6PW5 - chains B and D of the 4 polymer chains in the assembly; structure by electron microscopy, 3.45 A resolution.

Chain B (and D):
Molecule: TRP-like ion channel
Source organism: Chlamydomonas reinhardtii
Notes: chain D of this document is another copy of the same molecule, construct and numbering; everything in this record applies to it too
UniProt: Q0Z852 (Q0Z852_CHLRE); residue numbers follow UniProt; this construct covers 1-901
Amino-acid sequence (901 residues; numbered 1 to 901; the number before each row is that of its first residue):
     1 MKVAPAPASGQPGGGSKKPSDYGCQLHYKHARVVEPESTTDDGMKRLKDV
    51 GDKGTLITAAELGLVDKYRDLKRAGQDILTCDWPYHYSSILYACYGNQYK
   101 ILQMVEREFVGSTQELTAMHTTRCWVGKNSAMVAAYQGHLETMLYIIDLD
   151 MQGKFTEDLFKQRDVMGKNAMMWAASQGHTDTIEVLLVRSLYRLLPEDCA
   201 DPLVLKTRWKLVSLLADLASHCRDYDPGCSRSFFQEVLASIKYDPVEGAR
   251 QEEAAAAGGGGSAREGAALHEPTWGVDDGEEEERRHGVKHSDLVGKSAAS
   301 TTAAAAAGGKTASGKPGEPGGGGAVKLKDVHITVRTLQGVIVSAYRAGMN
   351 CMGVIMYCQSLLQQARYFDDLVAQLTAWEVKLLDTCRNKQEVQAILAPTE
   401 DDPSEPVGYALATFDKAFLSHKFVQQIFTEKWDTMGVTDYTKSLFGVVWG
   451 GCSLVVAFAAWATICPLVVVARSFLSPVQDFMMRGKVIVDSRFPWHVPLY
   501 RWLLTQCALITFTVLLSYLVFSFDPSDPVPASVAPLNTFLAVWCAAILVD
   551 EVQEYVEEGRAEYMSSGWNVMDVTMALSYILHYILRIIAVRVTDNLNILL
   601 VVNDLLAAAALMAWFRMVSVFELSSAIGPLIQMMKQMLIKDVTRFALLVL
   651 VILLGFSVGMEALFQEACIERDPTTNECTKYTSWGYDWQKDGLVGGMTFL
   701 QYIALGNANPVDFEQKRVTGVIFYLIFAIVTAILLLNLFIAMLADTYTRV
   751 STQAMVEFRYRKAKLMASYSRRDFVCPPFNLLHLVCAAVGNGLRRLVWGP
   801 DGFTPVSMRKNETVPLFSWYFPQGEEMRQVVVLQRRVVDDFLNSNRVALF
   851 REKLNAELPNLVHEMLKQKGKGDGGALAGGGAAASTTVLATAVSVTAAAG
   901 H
Disordered / not traced: 1-16, 281-326, 685-712, 873-901
Disulfides: Cys668-Cys678
Small-molecule neighbours:
  - PI(4,5)P2 dipalmitoyl (16:0,16:0) (PIK; (2S)-3-{[(R)-hydroxy{[(1R,2R,3S,4R,5R,6S)-2,3,6-trihydroxy-4,5-bis(phosphonooxy)cyclohexyl]oxy}phosphoryl]oxy}propane-1,2-diyl dihexadecanoate), molecule 1: Met564, Ser565, Ser566, Gly567, Trp568, Val570, Met571, Asp604, Ala607, Ala608, Met612, Phe615, Val618, Ile631, Met634, Lys635, Leu638, Ile639
  - PI(4,5)P2 dipalmitoyl (16:0,16:0) (PIK), molecule 2: Phe723, Ile726, Phe727, Ile729, Val730
  - PIO ([(2R)-2-octanoyloxy-3-[oxidanyl-[(1R,2R,3S,4R,5R,6S)-2,3,6-tris(oxidanyl)-4,5-diphosphonooxy-cyclohexyl]oxy-phosphoryl]oxy-propyl] octanoate): Val437, Thr438, Thr441, Lys442, Gly450, Gly451, Leu454, Leu499, Trp502, Leu503, Gln506, Cys507, Ile510, Val620, Phe621, Leu623, Ser624, Ser625, Lys762

Interface between chain B and chain D:
Contacting residue pairs (9; chain B residue first):
  Arg851(B) with Asn855(D), hydrogen bond (side chain-backbone); Leu858(D); Pro859(D)
  Leu854(B) with Leu858(D), hydrophobic
  Asn855(B) with Arg851(D), hydrogen bond (backbone-side chain)
  Leu858(B) with Arg851(D); Leu854(D), hydrophobic; Leu858(D), hydrophobic
  Pro859(B) with Arg851(D)

Overview:
The chain B/chain D interface involves 5 residues from each chain; the contacts include 2 hydrogen bonds. Its
one hydrogen-bonded contact is Arg851(B)-Asn855(D). Bound to chain B: compound PIO and PI(4,5)P2 dipalmitoyl
(16:0,16:0).
Chain B and chain D are both TRP-like ion channel (Chlamydomonas reinhardtii); the structure, Cryo-EM
Structure of Thermo-Sensitive TRP Channel TRP1 from the Alga Chlamydomonas reinhardtii in Nanodiscs, was
determined by electron microscopy, deposited together with 6PW4.
